PDB entry 7A78 | X-ray diffraction, 1.72 A resolution | chains A and B

== Chain A ==
Name: Retinoic acid receptor RXR-beta
Source organism: Homo sapiens
Reference sequence: P28702 (RXRB_HUMAN); numbering as in UniProt (aligned over 298-533)
Sequence (238 residues; row label = number of the first residue in the row):
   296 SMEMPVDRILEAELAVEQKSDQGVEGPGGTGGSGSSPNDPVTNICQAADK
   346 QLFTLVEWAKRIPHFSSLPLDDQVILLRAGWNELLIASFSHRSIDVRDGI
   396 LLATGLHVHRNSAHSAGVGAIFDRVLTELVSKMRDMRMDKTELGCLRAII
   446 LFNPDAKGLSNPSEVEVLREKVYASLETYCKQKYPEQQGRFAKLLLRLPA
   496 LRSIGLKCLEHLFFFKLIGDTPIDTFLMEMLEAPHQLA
Unresolved in the structure: 296-297, 313-332, 530-533
Construct notes: expression tag (296-297)

== Chain B ==
Name: Nuclear receptor coactivator 2
Reference sequence: Q15596 (NCOA2_HUMAN); residues 471-484 here correspond to UniProt positions 686-699 (UniProt number = residue number + 215)
Sequence (14 residues; each row starts with the number of its first residue):
   471 KHKILHRLLQDSSY
Unresolved in the structure: 484
Construct notes: conflict Tyr-484 (Ser699 in Q15596)

== Interface between chain A and chain B ==
Residue-residue contacts (28; chain A residue first):
  Phe-348(A) with Leu-478(B), hydrophobic
  Val-351(A) with Leu-475(B), hydrophobic; Leu-478(B), hydrophobic; Leu-479(B), hydrophobic
  Lys-355(A) with Leu-478(B), hydrogen bond (side chain-backbone); Leu-479(B); Asp-481(B), hydrogen bond (side chain-backbone)
  Leu-365(A) with His-476(B); Leu-479(B), hydrophobic
  Gln-368(A) with Leu-479(B)
  Val-369(A) with His-472(B); Leu-475(B), hydrophobic; His-476(B); Leu-479(B), hydrophobic
  Leu-372(A) with Leu-479(B), hydrophobic
  Arg-373(A) with His-472(B), hydrogen bond; Leu-475(B)
  Thr-520(A) with Ile-474(B)
  Phe-521(A) with Ile-474(B), hydrophobic; Leu-478(B), hydrophobic
  Glu-524(A) with His-472(B); Lys-473(B), hydrogen bond (side chain-backbone); Ile-474(B), hydrogen bond (side chain-backbone); Leu-475(B), hydrogen bond (side chain-backbone)
  Glu-527(A) with Lys-471(B); His-472(B), salt bridge
  Ala-528(A) with His-472(B)
  Pro-529(A) with His-472(B)
Other interface residues (no listed pair), chain A (18 interface residues in all): Glu-352, Phe-360, Asp-366, Met-525

== Summary ==
18 residues of chain A and 9 residues of chain B are in contact; the contacts include 6 hydrogen bonds and 1
salt bridge. Polar pairs include Glu-527(A)/His-472(B), Lys-355(A)/Leu-478(B) and Lys-355(A)/Asp-481(B).
Here chain A is Retinoic acid receptor RXR-beta (Homo sapiens) and chain B is Nuclear receptor coactivator 2.
Entry 7A78 (Crystal structure of RXR beta LBD in complexes with palmitic acid and GRIP-1 peptide) was
determined by X-ray diffraction together with 7A77 and 7A79 from the same study.
